9DWI - chains A and J of the 12 polymer chains in the assembly; structure by electron microscopy, 3.30 A resolution.

== Chain A ==
Protein: Histone H3.2
Organism: Homo sapiens
UniProtKB: Q71DI3 (H32_HUMAN); residues 1-135 here correspond to UniProt positions 2-136 (UniProt number = residue number + 1)
Chain sequence (135 residues; row label = number of the first residue in the row):
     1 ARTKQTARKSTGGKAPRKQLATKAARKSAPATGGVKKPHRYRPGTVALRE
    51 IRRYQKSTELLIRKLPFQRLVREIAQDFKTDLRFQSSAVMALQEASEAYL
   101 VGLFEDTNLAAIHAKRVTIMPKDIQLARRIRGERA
Disordered / not traced: 1-37, 135
Construct notes: engineered mutation Ala110 (Cys111 in Q71DI3)
Curated features (UniProtKB/Swiss-Prot):
  - modified residue: Arg2 (Asymmetric dimethylarginine), Thr3 (Phosphothreonine), Lys4 (Allysine), Gln5 (5-glutamyl dopamine), Thr6 (Phosphothreonine), Arg8 (Citrulline), Lys9 (N6,N6,N6-trimethyllysine), Ser10 (ADP-ribosylserine), Thr11 (Phosphothreonine), Lys14 (N6-(2-hydroxyisobutyryl)lysine), Arg17 (Asymmetric dimethylarginine), Lys18 (N6-(2-hydroxyisobutyryl)lysine), Lys23 (N6-(2-hydroxyisobutyryl)lysine), Arg26 (Citrulline), Lys27 (N6,N6,N6-trimethyllysine), Ser28 (ADP-ribosylserine), Lys36 (N6,N6,N6-trimethyllysine), Lys37 (N6-methyllysine), Tyr41 (Phosphotyrosine), Lys56 (N6,N6,N6-trimethyllysine) and 8 more in UniProt
  - lipidation: Lys18 (N6-decanoyllysine)

== Chain J ==
Molecule: 601 J strand (non-damaged strand)
Sequence (147 nucleotides; numbered 1 to 147; the number before each row is that of its first residue):
     1 ATCGGATGTATATATCTGACACGTGCCTGGAGACTAGGGAGTAATCCCCT
    51 TGGCGGTTAAAACGCGGGGGACAGCGCGTACGTGCGTTTAAGCGGTGCTA
   101 GAGCTGTCTACGACCAATTGAGCGGCCTCGGCACCGGGATTCTCGAT

== How chain A and chain J interact ==
Contacting residue pairs (19; chain A residue first):
  Arg40(A) - DG82(J)  base contact
  Arg40(A) - DT83(J)  hydrogen bond to the base
  Arg40(A) - DG84(J)  hydrogen bond to the sugar
  Tyr41(A) - DG84(J)  phosphate contact
  Pro43(A) - DT83(J)  phosphate contact
  Gly44(A) - DT83(J)  hydrogen bond to the phosphate
  Val46(A) - DT83(J)  phosphate contact
  Ala47(A) - DT83(J)  hydrogen bond to the phosphate
  Arg49(A) - DG5(J)  salt bridge to the phosphate
  Arg49(A) - DA6(J)  salt bridge to the phosphate
  Arg63(A) - DA91(J)  phosphate contact
  Arg63(A) - DG92(J)  salt bridge to the phosphate
  Lys64(A) - DG92(J)  hydrogen bond to the phosphate
  Leu65(A) - DA91(J)  phosphate contact
  Leu65(A) - DG92(J)  hydrogen bond to the phosphate
  Pro66(A) - DA91(J)  sugar contact
  Arg69(A) - DA91(J)  salt bridge to the phosphate
  Arg83(A) - DA100(J)  sugar contact
  Arg83(A) - DG101(J)  sugar contact
Also at the interface, not in a pair above, chain A (14 interface residues in all): Arg42
Also at the interface, not in a pair above, chain J (10 interface residues in all): DG4

== In short ==
Chain A and chain J form an interface of 14 and 10 residues respectively; the contacts include 6 hydrogen
bonds and 4 salt bridges. Polar pairs include Arg40(A)-DT83(J), Arg40(A)-DG84(J) and Gly44(A)-DT83(J).
Chain A is Histone H3.2 (Homo sapiens) and chain J is 601 J strand (non-damaged strand); the structure, DNA
Polymerase Beta bound to a nucleosome containing a 1-nt gap at SHL-4.5 (State 3, composite), was determined by
electron microscopy.
